PDB entry 8ONZ | electron microscopy, 2.94 A resolution | chains LY and 2 of the 8 polymer chains in the assembly

[Chain LY]
Protein: 60S ribosomal protein L26-like protein
Source organism: Thermochaetoides thermophila DSM 1495
Reference sequence: G0RYN9 (G0RYN9_CHATD); residue numbers follow UniProt; this construct covers 1-138
Chain sequence (138 residues; each row starts with the number of its first residue):
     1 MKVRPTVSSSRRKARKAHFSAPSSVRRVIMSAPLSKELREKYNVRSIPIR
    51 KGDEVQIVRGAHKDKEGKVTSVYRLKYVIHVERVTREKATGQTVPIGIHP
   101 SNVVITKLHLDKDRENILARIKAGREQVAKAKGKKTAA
Unresolved in the structure: 135-138

[Chain 2]
Molecule: 5.8S rRNA
Source organism: Thermochaetoides thermophila DSM 1495
Sequence (156 nucleotides; row label = number of the first residue in the row):
     1 AAACUUUCAACAACGGAUCUCUUGGUUCUGGCAUCGAUGAAGAACGCAGC
    51 GAAAUGCGAUAAGUAAUGUGAAUUGCAGAAUUCCGUGAAUCAUCGAAUCU
   101 UUGAACGCACAUUGCGCCCGCCGGUAUUCCGGCGGGCAUGCCUGUUCGAG
   151 CGUCAU
Unresolved in the structure: 1-42, 102-156

[Chain LY / chain 2 interface]
Residue-residue contacts - 30 pairs, chain LY then chain 2:
  Pro22(LY) - C91(2)  phosphate contact
  Pro22(LY) - A92(2)  phosphate contact
  Ser23(LY) - A72(2)  phosphate contact
  Ser23(LY) - U73(2)  hydrogen bond to the phosphate
  Ser23(LY) - C91(2)  sugar contact
  Ser24(LY) - C91(2)  hydrogen bond to the sugar
  Ser24(LY) - A92(2)  sugar contact
  Arg27(LY) - G70(2)  sugar contact
  Arg27(LY) - A71(2)  salt bridge to the phosphate
  Arg50(LY) - A71(2)  salt bridge to the phosphate
  Arg50(LY) - A72(2)  phosphate contact
  Lys51(LY) - A72(2)  hydrogen bond to the phosphate
  Val72(LY) - A72(2)  phosphate contact
  Val72(LY) - U73(2)  phosphate contact
  Tyr73(LY) - U74(2)  base contact
  Tyr73(LY) - G75(2)  hydrogen bond to the phosphate
  Arg74(LY) - A72(2)  phosphate contact
  Arg74(LY) - U73(2)  phosphate contact
  Leu75(LY) - U74(2)  phosphate contact
  Asp111(LY) - C83(2)  base contact
  Lys112(LY) - C83(2)  sugar contact
  Lys112(LY) - C84(2)  phosphate contact
  Lys112(LY) - G85(2)  salt bridge to the phosphate
  Lys112(LY) - U86(2)  hydrogen bond to the base
  Lys112(LY) - G87(2)  hydrogen bond to the base
  Asp113(LY) - G70(2)  base contact
  Asp113(LY) - C83(2)  base contact
  Asp113(LY) - G87(2)  hydrogen bond to the base
  Ile117(LY) - G70(2)  phosphate contact
  Arg120(LY) - G70(2)  salt bridge to the phosphate
Also at the interface, not in a pair above, chain LY (16 interface residues in all): Arg114
Also at the interface, not in a pair above, chain 2 (14 interface residues in all): U69

[Summary]
16 residues of chain LY face 14 of chain 2 across their interface; the contacts include 7 hydrogen bonds and 4
salt bridges. Among the polar pairs are Lys112(LY)-U86(2), Lys112(LY)-G87(2) and Asp113(LY)-G87(2).
Chain LY is 60S ribosomal protein L26-like protein and chain 2 is 5.8S rRNA, both from Thermochaetoides
thermophila DSM 1495; the structure, Chaetomium thermophilum Methionine Aminopeptidase 2 at the 80S ribosome,
was determined by electron microscopy, deposited together with 8ONX.
